Entry 8VUN (electron microscopy, 4.01 A resolution (low resolution: residue-level contacts below are approximate; hydrogen-bond / salt-bridge calls are withheld)); this record covers chains C and D of the 8 polymer chains in the assembly.

== Chain C ==
Name: Glutamate receptor ionotropic, NMDA 1
From: Homo sapiens
UniProtKB: Q05586 (NMDZ1_HUMAN); the construct lacks a stretch of the UniProt sequence, so the offset changes along the chain: 25-582 = UniProt 25-582; 583-779 = UniProt 602-798; 780-813 = UniProt 808-841
Sequence (817 residues; each row starts with the number of its first residue; a row labelled like 582A-582S holds insertion residues (582A, then the next letters in order)):
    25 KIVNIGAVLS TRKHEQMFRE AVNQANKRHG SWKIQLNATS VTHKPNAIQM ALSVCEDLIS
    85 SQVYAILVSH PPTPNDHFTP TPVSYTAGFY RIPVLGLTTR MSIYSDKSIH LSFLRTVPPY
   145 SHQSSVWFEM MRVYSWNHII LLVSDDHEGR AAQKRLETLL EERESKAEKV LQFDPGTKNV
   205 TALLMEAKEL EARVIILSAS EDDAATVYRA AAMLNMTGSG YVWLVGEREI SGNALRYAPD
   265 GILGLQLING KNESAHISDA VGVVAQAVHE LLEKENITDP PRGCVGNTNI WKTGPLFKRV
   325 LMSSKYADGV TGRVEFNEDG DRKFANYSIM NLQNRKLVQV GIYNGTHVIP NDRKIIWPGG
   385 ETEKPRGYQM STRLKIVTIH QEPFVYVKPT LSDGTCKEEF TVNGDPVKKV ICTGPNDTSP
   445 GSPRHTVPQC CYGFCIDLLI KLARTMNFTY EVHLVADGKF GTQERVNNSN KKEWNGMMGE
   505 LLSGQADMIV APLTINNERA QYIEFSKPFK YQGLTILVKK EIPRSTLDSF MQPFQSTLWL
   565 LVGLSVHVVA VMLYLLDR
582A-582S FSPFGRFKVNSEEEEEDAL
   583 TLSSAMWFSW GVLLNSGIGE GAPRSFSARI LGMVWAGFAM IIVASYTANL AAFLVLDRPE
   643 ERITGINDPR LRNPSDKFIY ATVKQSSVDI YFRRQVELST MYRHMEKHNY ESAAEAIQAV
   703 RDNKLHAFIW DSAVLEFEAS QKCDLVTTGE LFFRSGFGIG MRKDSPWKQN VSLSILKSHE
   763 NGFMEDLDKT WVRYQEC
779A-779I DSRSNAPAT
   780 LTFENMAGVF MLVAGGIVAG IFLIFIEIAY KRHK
Not modelled in the structure: 582A-582S, 779A-779I
Cystine bridges: Cys79-Cys308, Cys420-Cys454, Cys436-Cys455, Cys725-Cys779
UniProt features mapped onto this chain:
  - region: Leu584 to Pro605 (Pore-forming)
  - binding site (glycine): Pro516, Thr518, Arg523, Ser669, Asp713
  - glycosylation (N-linked (GlcNAc...) asparagine): Asn61, Asn203, Asn239, Asn276, Asn300, Asn350, Asn368, Asn440, Asn471, Asn491, Asn655, Asn752

== Chain D ==
Name: Glutamate receptor ionotropic, NMDA 2A
From: Homo sapiens
UniProtKB: Q12879 (NMDE1_HUMAN); the construct lacks a stretch of the UniProt sequence, so the offset changes along the chain: 34-578 = UniProt 34-578; 579-784 = UniProt 599-804; 785-814 = UniProt 812-841
Sequence (808 residues; row label = number of the first residue in the row; a row labelled like 578A-578T holds insertion residues (578A, then the next letters in order)):
    34 LNIAVMLGHS HDVTERELRT LWGPEQAAGL PLDVNVVALL MNRTDPKSLI THVCDLMSGA
    94 RIHGLVFGDD TDQEAVAQML DFISSHTFVP ILGIHGGASM IMADKDPTST FFQFGASIQQ
   154 QATVMLKIMQ DYDWHVFSLV TTIFPGYREF ISFVKTTVDN SFVGWDMQNV ITLDTSFEDA
   214 KTQVQLKKIH SSVILLYCSK DEAVLILSEA RSLGLTGYDF FWIVPSLVSG NTELIPKEFP
   274 SGLISVSYDD WDYSLEARVR DGIGILTTAA SSMLEKFSYI PEAKASCYGQ MERPEVPMHT
   334 LHPFMVNVTW DGKDLSFTEE GYQVHPRLVV IVLNKDREWE KVGKWENHTL SLRHAVWPRY
   394 KSFSDCEPDD NHLSIVTLEE APFVIVEDID PLTETCVRNT VPCRKFVKIN NSTNEGMNVK
   454 KCCKGFCIDI LKKLSRTVKF TYDLYLVTNG KHGKKVNNVW NGMIGEVVYQ RAVMAVGSLT
   514 INEERSEVVD FSVPFVETGI SVMVSRSNGT VSPSAFLEPF SASVWVMMFV MLLIVSAIAV
   574 FVFEY
578A-578T FSPVGYNRNLAKGKAPHGPS
   579 FTIGKAIWLL WGLVFNNSVP VQNPKGTTSK IMVSVWAFFA VIFLASYTAN LAAFMIQEEF
   639 VDQVTGLSDK KFQRPHDYSP PFRFGTVPNG STERNIRNNY PYMHQYMTKF NQKGVEDALV
   699 SLKTGKLDAF IYDAAVLNYK AGRDEGCKLV TIGSGYIFAT TGYGIALQKG SPWKRQIDLA
   759 LLQFVGDGEM EELETLWLTG ICHNEK
784A-784G NEVMSSQ
   785 LDIDNMAGVF YMLAAAMALS LITFIWEHLF
Not modelled in the structure: 578A-578T, 784A-784G
Cystine bridges: Cys87-Cys320, Cys429-Cys455, Cys436-Cys456, Cys725-Cys780
UniProt features mapped onto this chain:
  - region: Phe579 to Gln600 (Pore-forming)
  - binding site (Zn(2+)): His44, His128, Glu266, Asp282
  - binding site (L-glutamate): Ser511, Thr513, Arg518, Ser669, Thr670, Asp711
  - site: Asn594 (Functional determinant of NMDA receptors)
  - glycosylation (N-linked (GlcNAc...) asparagine): Asn75, Asn340, Asn380, Asn443, Asn444, Asn541, Asn667

== Interface between chain C and chain D ==
Pairs across the interface - 44 pairs, chain C then chain D:
  Asn70(C) - Met324(D)
  Ala71(C) - Phe115(D)
  Ala71(C) - His119(D)
  Ile72(C) - His119(D)
  Ile72(C) - Cys320(D)
  Leu76(C) - Lys80(D)
  Leu76(C) - Ile83(D)
  Pro106(C) - Phe115(D)
  Tyr109(C) - Gln111(D)
  Phe113(C) - Thr77(D)
  Phe113(C) - Gln106(D)
  Phe113(C) - Ala108(D)
  Phe113(C) - Met112(D)
  Lys131(C) - Pro178(D)
  Ser132(C) - Gln111(D)
  Ile133(C) - Gln111(D)
  Cys308(C) - Lys80(D)
  Val309(C) - Lys80(D)
  Thr312(C) - Arg76(D)
  Thr312(C) - Thr77(D)
  Lys495(C) - Asn193(D)
  Lys496(C) - Asn193(D)
  Lys496(C) - Phe195(D)
  Phe558(C) - Leu785(D)
  Gln559(C) - Leu785(D)
  Leu562(C) - Leu785(D)
  Val594(C) - Ser596(D)
  Asn597(C) - Asn594(D)
  Asn597(C) - Ser596(D)
  Ser609(C) - Thr807(D)
  Ser609(C) - Glu811(D)
  Leu613(C) - Ser804(D)
  Gly619(C) - Phe593(D)
  Phe620(C) - Val793(D)
  Phe620(C) - Phe794(D)
  Phe620(C) - Leu797(D)
  Met622(C) - Phe593(D)
  Ile623(C) - Phe593(D)
  Ala630(C) - Leu629(D)
  Asn631(C) - Leu785(D)
  Ala634(C) - Met633(D)
  Pro651(C) - Ile779(D)
  Val678(C) - Arg431(D)
  Thr682(C) - Lys457(D)
Interface residues without a listed pair, chain C (45 interface residues in all): Ala75, Cys79, Glu80, Phe102, Tyr114, His134, Gly310, Arg489, Asn494, Gly601, Ser607, Ala633, Ser681
Interface residues without a listed pair, chain D (41 interface residues in all): Asp78, Pro79, Ser194, Gly322, Glu325, Val430, Asn595, Pro598, Ala630, Met790, Phe808

== In short ==
45 residues of chain C face 41 of chain D across their interface. UniProt lists 5 glycine-binding residues on
chain C; 4 Zn2+-binding residues and 6 L-glutamate-binding residues on chain D.
Chain C is Glutamate receptor ionotropic, NMDA 1 and chain D is Glutamate receptor ionotropic, NMDA 2A, both
from Homo sapiens; the structure, Human GluN1-2A With Fab 008-218, was determined by electron microscopy,
deposited together with 8VUH, 8VUJ, 8VUL, 8VUQ, 8VUR, 8VUT, 8VUY and 8VVH.
